PDB entry 6CFW | electron microscopy, 3.70 A resolution | chains G and E of the 14 polymer chains in the assembly

== Chain G ==
Name: Monovalent cation/H+ antiporter subunit C
Source organism: Pyrococcus furiosus COM1
Reference sequence: I6UZU1 (I6UZU1_9EURY); numbering as in UniProt (aligned over 1-117)
Sequence (117 residues; row label = number of the first residue in the row):
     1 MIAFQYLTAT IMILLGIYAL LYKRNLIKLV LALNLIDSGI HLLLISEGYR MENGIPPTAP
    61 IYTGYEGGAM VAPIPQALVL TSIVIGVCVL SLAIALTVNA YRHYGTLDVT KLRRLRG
Unresolved in the structure: 1, 115-117

== Chain E ==
Name: MBH subunit
Source organism: Pyrococcus furiosus COM1
Reference sequence: I6V287 (I6V287_9EURY); residue numbers follow UniProt; this construct covers 1-99
Sequence (99 residues; numbered 1 to 99; the number before each row is that of its first residue):
     1 MKRALGFLSL LVIFASLLVA LSPEYGIKFG VGGEDWLKYR YTDNYYIEHG IEEVGGTNIV
    61 TDIVFDYRGY DTLGEATVLF TAIAGAVALL RPWRREENE
Unresolved in the structure: 94-99

== Interface between chain G and chain E ==
Contacting residue pairs (51):
  I2(G) - L18(E)  hydrophobic
  I2(G) - L21(E)  hydrophobic
  A3(G) - F29(E)  hydrophobic
  Q5(G) - F29(E)
  Y6(G) - K28(E)
  Y6(G) - F29(E)
  T10(G) - F14(E)
  T10(G) - L17(E)
  L14(G) - F14(E)  hydrophobic
  I17(G) - L10(E)  hydrophobic
  Y22(G) - R3(E)
  S46(G) - F29(E)
  E47(G) - I27(E)
  E47(G) - R40(E)  hydrogen bond (backbone-side chain)
  Y49(G) - V31(E)
  R50(G) - V31(E)
  R50(G) - W36(E)
  M51(G) - V31(E)  hydrogen bond (backbone-backbone)
  M51(G) - G32(E)
  E52(G) - G33(E)
  P60(G) - N58(E)
  P60(G) - I59(E)
  I61(G) - T57(E)  hydrogen bond (backbone-side chain)
  I61(G) - N58(E)
  Y62(G) - I51(E)  hydrophobic
  Y62(G) - T57(E)  hydrogen bond (backbone-side chain)
  T63(G) - T57(E)
  M70(G) - I47(E)
  A72(G) - W36(E)
  A72(G) - D43(E)
  P73(G) - D43(E)
  P73(G) - I47(E)
  P73(G) - I59(E)  hydrophobic
  P73(G) - I63(E)
  I74(G) - D43(E)
  I74(G) - I63(E)  hydrophobic
  Q76(G) - V60(E)
  A77(G) - V64(E)  hydrophobic
  T81(G) - E75(E)
  V84(G) - E75(E)
  V84(G) - L79(E)  hydrophobic
  I85(G) - V78(E)  hydrophobic
  C88(G) - V78(E)  hydrophobic
  C88(G) - L79(E)  hydrophobic
  C88(G) - A82(E)  hydrophobic
  S91(G) - A86(E)
  A95(G) - L89(E)  hydrophobic
  N99(G) - L89(E)  hydrogen bond (side chain-backbone)
  N99(G) - W93(E)
  R102(G) - W93(E)
  H103(G) - W93(E)
Also at the interface, not in a pair above, chain G (38 interface residues in all): L7, Y18, V71, L92, L96
Also at the interface, not in a pair above, chain E (37 interface residues in all): F7, S22, P23, G30, R68, D71, L90

== In short ==
Chain G and chain E form an interface of 38 and 37 residues respectively, with 5 hydrogen bonds. Polar pairs
include E47(G)-R40(E), I61(G)-T57(E) and Y62(G)-T57(E).
Here chain G is Monovalent cation/H+ antiporter subunit C and chain E is MBH subunit, both from Pyrococcus
furiosus COM1. Entry 6CFW (cryoEM structure of a respiratory membrane-bound hydrogenase) was determined by
electron microscopy.
